PDB entry 6O7P | X-ray diffraction, 1.70 A resolution | chains A and D of the 4 polymer chains in the assembly

Chain A:
Name: Nitrogenase molybdenum-iron protein alpha chain
Source organism: Azotobacter vinelandii
Notes: EC 1.18.6.1
Reference sequence: P07328 (NIFD_AZOVI); residues 1-492 here = UniProt positions 1-492
Amino-acid sequence (492 residues; row label = number of the first residue in the row):
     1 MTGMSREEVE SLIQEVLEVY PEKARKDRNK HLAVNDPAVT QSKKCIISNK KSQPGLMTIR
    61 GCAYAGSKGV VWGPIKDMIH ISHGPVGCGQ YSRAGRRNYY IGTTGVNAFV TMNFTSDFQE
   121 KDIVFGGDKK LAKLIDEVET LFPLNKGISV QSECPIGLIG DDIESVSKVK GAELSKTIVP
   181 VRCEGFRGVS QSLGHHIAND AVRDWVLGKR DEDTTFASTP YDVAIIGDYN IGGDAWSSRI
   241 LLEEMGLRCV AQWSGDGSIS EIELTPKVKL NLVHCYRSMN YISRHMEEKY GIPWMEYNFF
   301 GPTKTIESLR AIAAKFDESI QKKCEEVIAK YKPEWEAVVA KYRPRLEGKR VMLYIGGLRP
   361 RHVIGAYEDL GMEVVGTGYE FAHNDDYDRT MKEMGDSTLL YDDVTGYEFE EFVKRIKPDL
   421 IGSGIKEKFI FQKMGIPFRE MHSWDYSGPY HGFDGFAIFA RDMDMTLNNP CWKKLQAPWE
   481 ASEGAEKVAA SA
Disordered / not traced: 1-4, 481-492
UniProt features mapped onto this chain:
  - binding site ([8Fe-7S] cluster): Cys-62, Cys-88, Cys-154
  - binding site ([7Fe-Mo-9S-C-homocitryl] cluster): Cys-275, His-442
Ion coordination: fe(8)-S(7) cluster Fe: Cys-62, Cys-88, Cys-154 (shared with 3 residues of chain B); Fe ion near Cys-275 (its only coordinating residue here)
Small-molecule neighbours:
  - fe(8)-S(7) cluster (CLF): Cys-62, Tyr-64, Pro-85, Gly-87, Cys-88, Tyr-91, Glu-153, Cys-154, Gly-185
  - 3-hydroxy-3-carboxy-adipic acid (HCA): Ala-65, Gly-95, Arg-96, Gln-191, Gly-424, Ile-425, Lys-426, Glu-440, His-442
  - ICS (iron-sulfur-molybdenum cluster with interstitial carbon): Val-70, Arg-96, His-195, Tyr-229, Ile-231, Cys-275, Arg-277, Ser-278, Ile-355, Gly-356, Gly-357, Leu-358, Arg-359, Pro-360, Phe-381, Met-441, His-442

Chain D:
Name: Nitrogenase molybdenum-iron protein beta chain
Source organism: Azotobacter vinelandii
Notes: EC 1.18.6.1
Reference sequence: P07329 (NIFK_AZOVI); residues 1-523 here = UniProt positions 1-523
Amino-acid sequence (523 residues; row label = number of the first residue in the row):
     1 MSQQVDKIKA SYPLFLDQDY KDMLAKKRDG FEEKYPQDKI DEVFQWTTTK EYQELNFQRE
    61 ALTVNPAKAC QPLGAVLCAL GFEKTMPYVH GSQGCVAYYR SYFNRHFREP VSCVSDSMTE
   121 DAAVFGGQQN MKDGLQNCKA TYKPDMIAVS TTCMAEVIGD DLNAFINNSK KEGFIPDEFP
   181 VPFAHTPSFV GSHVTGWDNM FEGIARYFTL KSMDDKVVGS NKKINIVPGF ETYLGNFRVI
   241 KRMLSEMGVG YSLLSDPEEV LDTPADGQFR MYAGGTTQEE MKDAPNALNT VLLQPWHLEK
   301 TKKFVEGTWK HEVPKLNIPM GLDWTDEFLM KVSEISGQPI PASLTKERGR LVDMMTDSHT
   361 WLHGKRFALW GDPDFVMGLV KFLLELGCEP VHILCHNGNK RWKKAVDAIL AASPYGKNAT
   421 VYIGKDLWHL RSLVFTDKPD FMIGNSYGKF IQRDTLHKGK EFEVPLIRIG FPIFDRHHLH
   481 RSTTLGYEGA MQILTTLVNS ILERLDEETR GMQATDYNHD LVR
Disordered / not traced: 1
Construct notes: engineered mutation Tyr-99 (Phe in P07329)
UniProt features mapped onto this chain:
  - binding site ([8Fe-7S] cluster): Cys-70, Cys-95, Cys-153, Ser-188
Ion coordination: fe(8)-S(7) cluster Fe: Cys-70, Cys-95, Cys-153 (shared with 3 residues of chain C); Fe ion site 1: Arg-108, Glu-109 (shared with 2 residues of chain B); Fe ion site 2: Asp-353, Asp-357 (shared with 2 residues of chain B)
Small-molecule neighbours: fe(8)-S(7) cluster (CLF): Cys-70, Pro-72, Ser-92, Gly-94, Cys-95, Tyr-98, Tyr-99, Thr-152, Cys-153, Ser-188
Reported in the primary citation:
  - mutagenesis - F99Y/S188A: unchanged growth in response to diazotrophic growth conditions
  - mutagenesis - F99Y, F99Y/S188A: decreased catalytic activity

Chain A / chain D interface:
Pairs across the interface (47):
  Arg-93(A) with Leu-521(D)
  Ala-94(A) with Leu-521(D), hydrophobic
  Arg-97(A) with Asp-520(D), salt bridge
  Tyr-99(A) with Tyr-517(D); Asn-518(D), hydrogen bond; Asp-520(D), hydrogen bond
  Tyr-100(A) with Tyr-517(D)
  Ile-101(A) with Gln-513(D)
  Gly-102(A) with Gln-513(D)
  Thr-103(A) with Met-512(D); Gln-513(D), hydrogen bond
  Thr-104(A) with Met-512(D)
  Phe-429(A) with Asp-357(D)
  Gln-432(A) with Thr-356(D), hydrogen bond; Asp-357(D)
  Lys-433(A) with Asp-353(D), salt bridge
  Arg-439(A) with Thr-360(D)
  Tyr-446(A) with Trp-361(D), hydrophobic; Val-522(D); Arg-523(D)
  Met-465(A) with Thr-360(D); His-363(D)
  Thr-466(A) with His-359(D), hydrogen bond
  Asn-469(A) with His-359(D); His-363(D)
  Pro-470(A) with Leu-384(D); Glu-385(D); Gly-387(D); Tyr-415(D)
  Trp-472(A) with Thr-356(D)
  Lys-474(A) with Leu-322(D); Asp-323(D), salt bridge; Arg-348(D), hydrogen bond (backbone-side chain); Val-352(D)
  Leu-475(A) with Arg-348(D); Val-352(D), hydrophobic
  Gln-476(A) with Arg-348(D), hydrogen bond (backbone-side chain)
  Ala-477(A) with Arg-348(D)
  Pro-478(A) with Asp-326(D); Met-330(D), hydrophobic; Arg-348(D)
  Trp-479(A) with Asp-326(D); Met-330(D), hydrophobic; Ile-340(D), hydrophobic; Thr-345(D), hydrogen bond; Arg-348(D); Tyr-487(D)
Also at the interface, not in a pair above, chain A (30 interface residues in all): Asn-107, Trp-236, Asn-468, Cys-471, Glu-480
Also at the interface, not in a pair above, chain D (31 interface residues in all): Leu-329, Met-355, Asp-516

Overview:
30 residues of chain A face 31 of chain D across their interface; the contacts include 8 hydrogen bonds and 3
salt bridges. Polar pairs include Arg-97(A)/Asp-520(D), Lys-433(A)/Asp-353(D) and Lys-474(A)/Asp-323(D). From
the paper: F99Y and F99Y/S188A of chain D reduce catalytic activity; F99Y/S188A of chain D leave growth in
response to diazotrophic growth conditions unchanged.
Chain A is Nitrogenase molybdenum-iron protein alpha chain and chain D is Nitrogenase molybdenum-iron protein
beta chain, both from Azotobacter vinelandii; the structure, Nitrogenase MoFeP mutant F99Y from Azotobacter
vinelandii in the dithionite reduced state, was determined by X-ray diffraction, deposited together with 6O7L,
6O7M, 6O7N, 6O7O, 6O7Q, 6O7R and 6O7S.
